Entry 7LXX (electron microscopy, 3.00 A resolution); this record covers chains H and A of the 3 polymer chains in the assembly.

[Chain H]
Name: S2L28 Fab Heavy Chain variable region
From: Homo sapiens
Notes: antibody fragment or engineered binder
Sequence (126 residues; each row starts with the number of its first residue):
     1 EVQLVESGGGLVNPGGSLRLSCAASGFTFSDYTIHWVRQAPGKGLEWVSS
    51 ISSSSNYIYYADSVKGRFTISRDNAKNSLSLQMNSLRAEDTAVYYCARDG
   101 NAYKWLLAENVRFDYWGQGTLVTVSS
Disulfides: Cys22-Cys96

[Chain A]
Name: Spike glycoprotein
From: Severe acute respiratory syndrome coronavirus 2
UniProt: P0DTC2 (SPIKE_SARS2); numbering as in UniProt (aligned over 1-1208)
Sequence (1288 residues; numbered 1 to 1288; the number before each row is that of its first residue):
     1 MFVFLVLLPLVSSQCVNLTTRTQLPPAYTNSFTRGVYYPDKVFRSSVLHS
    51 TQDLFLPFFSNVTWFHAIHVSGTNGTKRFDNPVLPFNDGVYFASTEKSNI
   101 IRGWIFGTTLDSKTQSLLIVNNATNVVIKVCEFQFCNDPFLGVYYHKNNK
   151 SWMESEFRVYSSANNCTFEYVSQPFLMDLEGKQGNFKNLREFVFKNIDGY
   201 FKIYSKHTPINLVRDLPQGFSALEPLVDLPIGINITRFQTLLALHRSYLT
   251 PGDSSSGWTAGAAAYYVGYLQPRTFLLKYNENGTITDAVDCALDPLSETK
   301 CTLKSFTVEKGIYQTSNFRVQPTESIVRFPNITNLCPFGEVFNATRFASV
   351 YAWNRKRISNCVADYSVLYNSASFSTFKCYGVSPTKLNDLCFTNVYADSF
   401 VIRGDEVRQIAPGQTGKIADYNYKLPDDFTGCVIAWNSNNLDSKVGGNYN
   451 YLYRLFRKSNLKPFERDISTEIYQAGSTPCNGVEGFNCYFPLQSYGFQPT
   501 NGVGYQPYRVVVLSFELLHAPATVCGPKKSTNLVKNKCVNFNFNGLTGTG
   551 VLTESNKKFLPFQQFGRDIADTTDAVRDPQTLEILDITPCSFGGVSVITP
   601 GTNTSNQVAVLYQDVNCTEVPVAIHADQLTPTWRVYSTGSNVFQTRAGCL
   651 IGAEHVNNSYECDIPIGAGICASYQTQTNSPGSASSVASQSIIAYTMSLG
   701 AENSVAYSNNSIAIPTNFTISVTTEILPVSMTKTSVDCTMYICGDSTECS
   751 NLLLQYGSFCTQLNRALTGIAVEQDKNTQEVFAQVKQIYKTPPIKDFGGF
   801 NFSQILPDPSKPSKRSPIEDLLFNKVTLADAGFIKQYGDCLGDIAARDLI
   851 CAQKFNGLTVLPPLLTDEMIAQYTSALLAGTITSGWTFGAGPALQIPFPM
   901 QMAYRFNGIGVTQNVLYENQKLIANQFNSAIGKIQDSLSSTPSALGKLQD
   951 VVNQNAQALNTLVKQLSSNFGAISSVLNDILSRLDPPEAEVQIDRLITGR
  1001 LQSLQTYVTQQLIRAAEIRASANLAATKMSECVLGQSKRVDFCGKGYHLM
  1051 SFPQSAPHGVVFLHVTYVPAQEKNFTTAPAICHDGKAHFPREGVFVSNGT
  1101 HWFVTQRNFYEPQIITTDNTFVSGNCDVVIGIVNNTVYDPLQPELDSFKE
  1151 ELDKYFKNHTSPDVDLGDISGINASVVNIQKEIDRLNEVAKNLNESLIDL
  1201 QELGKYEQGSGYIPEAPRDGQAYVRKDGEWVLLSTFLGRSLEVLFQGPGH
  1251 HHHHHHHSAWSHPQFEKGGGSGGGGSGGSAWSHPQFEK
Not modelled in the structure: 1-13, 25-62, 71-75, 86-97, 108-114, 165-235, 266-1288
Sequence notes: engineered mutation Gly682 (Arg in P0DTC2), Ser683 (Arg in P0DTC2), Ser685 (Arg in P0DTC2), Pro817 (Phe in P0DTC2), Pro892 (Ala in P0DTC2), Pro899 (Ala in P0DTC2), Pro942 (Ala in P0DTC2), Pro986 (Lys in P0DTC2), Pro987 (Val in P0DTC2); expression tag (1209-1288)
Disulfides: Cys15-Cys136
Covalent attachments: glycan linked to Asn17; N-acetylglucosamine (NAG) linked to Asn149
Swiss-Prot annotation at these positions:
  - region: Asn280 to Cys301 (Putative superantigen), Arg403 to Asp405 (Integrin-binding motif), Asn448 to Phe456 (Immunodominant HLA epitope recognized by the CD8+), Pro681, Ala684 (Putative superantigen), Ser816 to Tyr837 (Fusion peptide 1), Lys835 to Phe855 (Fusion peptide 2), Asp1163 to Glu1202 (Heptad repeat 2)
  - site: Arg815, Ser816 (Cleavage)
  - glycosylation: Asn17 (N-linked (GlcNAc...) (complex) asparagine), Asn61 (N-linked (GlcNAc...) (hybrid) asparagine), Asn74 (N-linked (GlcNAc...) (complex) asparagine), Asn122 (N-linked (GlcNAc...) (hybrid) asparagine), Asn149 (N-linked (GlcNAc...) (complex) asparagine), Asn165 (N-linked (GlcNAc...) (complex) asparagine), Asn234 (N-linked (GlcNAc...) (high mannose) asparagine), Asn282 (N-linked (GlcNAc...) (complex) asparagine), Thr323 (O-linked (GalNAc) threonine), Ser325 (O-linked (HexNAc...) serine), Asn331 (N-linked (GlcNAc...) (complex) asparagine), Asn343 (N-linked (GlcNAc...) (complex) asparagine), Asn603 (N-linked (GlcNAc...) (hybrid) asparagine), Asn616 (N-linked (GlcNAc...) (complex) asparagine), Asn657 (N-linked (GlcNAc...) (complex) asparagine), Thr676 (O-linked (GlcNAc...) threonine), Thr678 (O-linked (GlcNAc...) threonine), Asn709 (N-linked (GlcNAc...) (high mannose) asparagine), Asn717 (N-linked (GlcNAc...) (hybrid) asparagine), Asn801 (N-linked (GlcNAc...) (hybrid) asparagine) and 6 more in UniProt
  - natural variant: Leu5 (L5F: In strain: Iota/B.1.526), Ser13 (S13I: In strain: Epsilon/B.1.427/B.1.429), Leu18 (L18F: In strain: Beta/B.1.351, Gamma/P.1 and 1 more), Thr19 (T19I: In strain: Omicron/BQ.1.1, Omicron/XBB.1.5 and 1 more; T19R: In strain: Delta/B.1.617.2, Omicron/BA.2 and 4 more), Thr20 (T20N: In strain: Gamma/P.1), Leu24 to Ala27 (sequence variant, change not given here; In strain: Omicron/BA.2, Omicron/BA.2.12.1 and 6 more), Pro26 (P26S: In strain: Gamma/P.1), Gln52 (Q52H: In strain: Omicron/EG.5.1), Ala67 (A67V: In strain: Eta/B.1.525, Omicron/BA.1), His69 to Val70 (deletion: In strain: Alpha/B.1.1.7, Eta/B.1.525 and 5 more), Gly75 (G75V: In strain: Lambda/C.37), Thr76 (T76I: In strain: Lambda/C.37), 82 further natural variant entries in UniProt
  - mutagenesis: His69 to Val70 (Increased incorporation of cleaved spike into virions), Asn121 (N121Q: Partial loss of biliverdin affinity), Arg190 (R190K: Partial loss of biliverdin affinity), Asn234 (N234Q: Increased resistance to neutralizing antibodies), Asn331 (N331Q: Reduced viral infectivity), Asn343 (N343Q: Reduced viral infectivity), Leu452 (L452R: Increased resistance to neutralizing antibodies. Decreases HLA binding to NF9 epitope. Increased binding affinity to human ACE2), Tyr453 (Y453F: Decreased HLA binding to NF9 epitope. Increased binding affinity to human ACE2), Ala475 (A475V: Increased resistance to neutralizing antibodies), Val483 (V483A: Increased resistance to neutralizing antibodies), Glu484 (E484D: Increased replication in human TMEM106B overexpressing cells), Phe490 (F490L: Increased resistance to neutralizing antibodies and human covalescent sera neutralization), 12 further mutagenesis entries in UniProt
Reported in the primary citation:
  - post-translational modification sites: Asn17, Asn149
  - mutagenesis - C15S, L18F, D80A, C136Y, D253G, D253Y, S255F: abolished binding to S2L28
  - mutagenesis - Y144DEL, K147T: unchanged binding to S2L28
  - mutagenesis - R246A: decreased binding to S2L28
  - mutagenesis - C15S, C136Y, Y144DEL, K147T: abolished binding to S2X333
  - mutagenesis - R246A: decreased binding to S2X333

[How chain H and chain A interact]
Contacting residue pairs (28):
  Asp31(H) - Pro251(A)
  Asp31(H) - Gly252(A)
  Ser52(H) - Asp253(A)  hydrogen bond
  Ser53(H) - Asp253(A)  hydrogen bond
  Ser53(H) - Ser256(A)  hydrogen bond
  Ser54(H) - Thr19(A)
  Ser54(H) - Asp253(A)  hydrogen bond (backbone-side chain)
  Ser54(H) - Ser255(A)
  Asn56(H) - Asn17(A)
  Asn56(H) - Ser255(A)  hydrogen bond
  Tyr57(H) - Val16(A)
  Tyr57(H) - Ser254(A)
  Tyr57(H) - Ser255(A)
  Ala102(H) - Pro251(A)
  Ala102(H) - Gly252(A)  hydrogen bond (backbone-backbone)
  Tyr103(H) - Ser247(A)
  Tyr103(H) - Tyr248(A)  hydrogen bond (side chain-backbone)
  Tyr103(H) - Pro251(A)  hydrophobic
  Tyr103(H) - Gly252(A)
  Lys104(H) - Gly252(A)  hydrogen bond (backbone-backbone)
  Trp105(H) - Tyr144(A)  hydrogen bond (backbone-side chain)
  Trp105(H) - Arg246(A)
  Trp105(H) - Ser247(A)
  Trp105(H) - Thr250(A)  hydrogen bond (side chain-backbone)
  Trp105(H) - Gly252(A)
  Trp105(H) - Ser254(A)
  Trp105(H) - Gly257(A)
  Leu106(H) - Tyr144(A)  hydrophobic
Interface features reported in the paper:
  - residue pairs: Trp105(H)-Arg246(A) (hydrophobic contact)
  - epitope / paratope residues, chain H: Trp105(H)
  - epitope / paratope residues, chain A: Gln14(A), Phe140(A), His245(A), Arg246(A), Asp253(A)

[Summary]
Chain H and chain A form an interface of 11 and 15 residues respectively; the contacts include 10 hydrogen
bonds. Polar pairs include Ser52(H)-Asp253(A), Ser53(H)-Asp253(A) and Ser53(H)-Ser256(A). The paper describes
a hydrophobic contact between Trp105(H) and Arg246(A). The paper reports that C15S, L18F and D80A of chain A,
among others, abolish binding to S2L28; epitope/paratope residues Trp105(H) and Gln14(A) among others; 10
substitutions were tested in all.
Here chain H is S2L28 Fab Heavy Chain variable region (Homo sapiens) and chain A is Spike glycoprotein (Severe
acute respiratory syndrome coronavirus 2). Entry 7LXX (SARS-CoV-2 S/S2M11/S2L28 Local Refinement) was
determined by electron microscopy together with 7LXW from the same study.
